3WOY - chain A; structure by X-ray diffraction, 2.10 A resolution.

== Chain A ==
Name: CLIP-associating protein 2
Organism: Homo sapiens
Reference sequence: O75122 (CLAP2_HUMAN); residue numbers follow UniProt; this construct covers 60-310
Chain sequence (251 residues; each row starts with the number of its first residue):
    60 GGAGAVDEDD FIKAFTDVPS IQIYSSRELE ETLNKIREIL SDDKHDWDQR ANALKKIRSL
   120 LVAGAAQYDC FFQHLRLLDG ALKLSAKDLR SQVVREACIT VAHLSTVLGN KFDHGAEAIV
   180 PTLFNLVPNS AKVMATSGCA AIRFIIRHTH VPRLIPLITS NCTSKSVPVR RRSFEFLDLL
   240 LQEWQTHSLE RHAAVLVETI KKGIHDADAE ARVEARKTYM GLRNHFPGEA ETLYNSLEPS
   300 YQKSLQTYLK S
Unresolved in the structure: 60-62, 309-310
Curated features (UniProtKB/Swiss-Prot):
  - mutagenesis: W106 (W106E: Decreases affinity for microtubules; when associated with A-191; E-667; E-833; A-838 and A-839), K191 (K191A: Decreases affinity for microtubules; when associated with E-106; E-667; E-833; A-838 and A-839)
What the authors report for this chain:
  - contacts within the chain: F70-I158 (hydrophobic contact), F74-F203 (hydrophobic contact)

== Overview ==
From UniProt: 2 mutagenesis sites. From the paper: contacts within the chain involving F70, I158 and F74 among
others.
Chain A is CLIP-associating protein 2 (Homo sapiens); the structure, Crystal structure of CLASP2 TOG domain
(TOG2), was determined by X-ray diffraction (same publication as 3WOZ).
